Entry 7VQ0 (electron microscopy, 3.03 A resolution); this record covers chains B and D of the 6 polymer chains in the assembly.

[Chain B]
Protein: Spike glycoprotein
From: Severe acute respiratory syndrome coronavirus 2
UniProtKB: P0DTC2 (SPIKE_SARS2); residues 1-1208 here = UniProt positions 1-1208
Sequence (1247 residues; each row starts with the number of its first residue):
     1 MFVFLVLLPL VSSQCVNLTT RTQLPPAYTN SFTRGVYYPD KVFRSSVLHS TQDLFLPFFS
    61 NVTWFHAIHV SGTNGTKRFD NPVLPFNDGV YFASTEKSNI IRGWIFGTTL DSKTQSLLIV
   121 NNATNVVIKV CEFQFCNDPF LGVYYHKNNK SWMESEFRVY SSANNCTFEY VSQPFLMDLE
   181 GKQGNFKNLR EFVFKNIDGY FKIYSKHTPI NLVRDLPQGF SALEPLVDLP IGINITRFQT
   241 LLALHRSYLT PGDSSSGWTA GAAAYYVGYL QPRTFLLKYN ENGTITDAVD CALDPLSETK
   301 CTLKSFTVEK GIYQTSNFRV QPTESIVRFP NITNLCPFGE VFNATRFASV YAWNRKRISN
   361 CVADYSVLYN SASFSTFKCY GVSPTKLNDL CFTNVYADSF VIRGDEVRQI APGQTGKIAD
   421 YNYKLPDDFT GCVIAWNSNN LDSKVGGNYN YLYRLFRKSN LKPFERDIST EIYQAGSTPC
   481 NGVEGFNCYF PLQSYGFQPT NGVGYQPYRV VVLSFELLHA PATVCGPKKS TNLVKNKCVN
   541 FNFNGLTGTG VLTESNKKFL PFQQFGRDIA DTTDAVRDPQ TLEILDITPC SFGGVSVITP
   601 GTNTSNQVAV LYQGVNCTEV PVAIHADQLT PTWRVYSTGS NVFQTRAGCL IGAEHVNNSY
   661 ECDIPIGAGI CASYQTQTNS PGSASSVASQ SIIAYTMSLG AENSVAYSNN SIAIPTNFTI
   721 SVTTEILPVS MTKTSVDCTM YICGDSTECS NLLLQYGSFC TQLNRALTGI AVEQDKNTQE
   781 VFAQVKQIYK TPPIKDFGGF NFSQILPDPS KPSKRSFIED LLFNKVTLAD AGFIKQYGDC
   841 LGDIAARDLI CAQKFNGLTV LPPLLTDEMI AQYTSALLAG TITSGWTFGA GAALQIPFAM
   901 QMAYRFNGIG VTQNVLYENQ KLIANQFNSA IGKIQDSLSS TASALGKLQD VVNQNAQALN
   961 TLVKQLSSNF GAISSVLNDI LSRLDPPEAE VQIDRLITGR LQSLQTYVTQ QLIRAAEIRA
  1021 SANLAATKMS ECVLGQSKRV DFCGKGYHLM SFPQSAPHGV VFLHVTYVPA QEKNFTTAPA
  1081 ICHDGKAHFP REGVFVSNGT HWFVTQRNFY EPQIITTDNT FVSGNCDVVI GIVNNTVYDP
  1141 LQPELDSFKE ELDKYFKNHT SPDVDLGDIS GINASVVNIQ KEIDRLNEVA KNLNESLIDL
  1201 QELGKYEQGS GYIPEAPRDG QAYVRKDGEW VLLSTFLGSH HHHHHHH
Disordered / not traced: 1-13, 70-76, 146-151, 178-184, 245-253, 624-635, 677-688, 837-841, 1163-1247
Sequence notes: engineered mutation G614 (Asp in P0DTC2), G682 (Arg in P0DTC2), S683 (Arg in P0DTC2), S685 (Arg in P0DTC2), P986 (Lys in P0DTC2), P987 (Val in P0DTC2); expression tag (1209-1247)
Disulfides: C15-C136, C131-C166, C336-C361, C379-C432, C391-C525, C480-C488, C538-C590, C617-C649, C662-C671, C738-C760, C743-C749, C1032-C1043, C1082-C1126
Covalent attachments: N-acetylglucosamine (NAG) linked to N17, N122, N331, N603, N616, N657, N709, N717, N801, N1098, N1134, N1158; glycan linked to N1074
Residues lining bound ligands:
  - N-acetylglucosamine (NAG; 2-acetamido-2-deoxy-beta-D-glucopyranose), molecule 1: Q115, V130, E132, N165, C166, T167
  - N-acetylglucosamine (NAG), molecule 2: F342, N343, F374
UniProt features mapped onto this chain:
  - region: N280 to C301 (Putative superantigen), R403 to D405 (Integrin-binding motif), N448 to F456 (Immunodominant HLA epitope recognized by the CD8+), P681, A684 (Putative superantigen), S816 to Y837 (Fusion peptide 1), K835 to F855 (Fusion peptide 2), D1163 to E1202 (Heptad repeat 2)
  - site: R815, S816 (Cleavage)
  - glycosylation: N17 (N-linked (GlcNAc...) (complex) asparagine), N61 (N-linked (GlcNAc...) (hybrid) asparagine), N74 (N-linked (GlcNAc...) (complex) asparagine), N122 (N-linked (GlcNAc...) (hybrid) asparagine), N149 (N-linked (GlcNAc...) (complex) asparagine), N165 (N-linked (GlcNAc...) (complex) asparagine), N234 (N-linked (GlcNAc...) (high mannose) asparagine), N282 (N-linked (GlcNAc...) (complex) asparagine), T323 (O-linked (GalNAc) threonine), S325 (O-linked (HexNAc...) serine), N331 (N-linked (GlcNAc...) (complex) asparagine), N343 (N-linked (GlcNAc...) (complex) asparagine), N603 (N-linked (GlcNAc...) (hybrid) asparagine), N616 (N-linked (GlcNAc...) (complex) asparagine), N657 (N-linked (GlcNAc...) (complex) asparagine), T676 (O-linked (GlcNAc...) threonine), T678 (O-linked (GlcNAc...) threonine), N709 (N-linked (GlcNAc...) (high mannose) asparagine), N717 (N-linked (GlcNAc...) (hybrid) asparagine), N801 (N-linked (GlcNAc...) (hybrid) asparagine) and 6 more in UniProt
Reported in the primary citation:
  - mutagenesis - L452R (+ 1.0 kcal mol): decreased binding to Neutralizing nanobody P86 (chain D) (from molecular simulation)
  - mutagenesis - Q493R, G496S, Q498R: unchanged binding to Neutralizing nanobody P86 (chain D) (from molecular simulation)

[Chain D]
Protein: Neutralizing nanobody P86
From: Vicugna pacos
Notes: antibody fragment or engineered binder
Sequence (122 residues; numbered 1 to 122; the number before each row is that of its first residue):
     1 QVQLQESGGG LVQAGGSLRL SCVASGRTFS SLNIVWFRQA PGKERKFVAA INDRNTAYAE
    61 SVKGRFTISR DNAKNTVHLQ MNSLKPEDTA VYYCHSADVN GGMDYWGKGT QVTVSSHHHH
   121 HH
Disordered / not traced: 1, 118-122
Disulfides: C22-C94
Residues lining bound ligands: N-acetylglucosamine (NAG; 2-acetamido-2-deoxy-beta-D-glucopyranose): G26, R27, T28, L32, D98, N100, Y105

[How chain B and chain D interact]
Residue-residue contacts - 7 pairs, chain B then chain D:
  K113(B) - S30(D)  hydrogen bond (side chain-backbone)
  K113(B) - S31(D)
  K113(B) - D53(D)  salt bridge
  Q115(B) - N100(D)
  E132(B) - T28(D)  hydrogen bond
  N164(B) - R27(D)  hydrogen bond (backbone-side chain)
  N165(B) - R27(D)  hydrogen bond
Also at the interface, not in a pair above, chain B (6 interface residues in all): S112

[Summary]
Chain B and chain D each contribute 6 residues to their interface; the contacts include 4 hydrogen bonds and 1
salt bridge. Polar pairs include K113(B)-D53(D), K113(B)-S30(D) and E132(B)-T28(D). The paper reports that
L452R of chain B reduces binding to Neutralizing nanobody P86 (chain D); Q493R, G496S and Q498R of chain B
leave binding to Neutralizing nanobody P86 (chain D) unchanged.
Chain B is Spike glycoprotein (Severe acute respiratory syndrome coronavirus 2) and chain D is Neutralizing
nanobody P86 (Vicugna pacos); the structure, Cryo-EM structure of the SARS-CoV-2 spike protein (2-up RBD)
bound to neutralizing nanobodies P86, was determined by electron microscopy together with 7VPY from the same
study.
